6HM4 - chains A and B; structure by X-ray diffraction, 1.77 A resolution.

Chain A:
Name: S-M checkpoint control protein rad4
Organism: Schizosaccharomyces pombe (strain 972 / ATCC 24843)
Reference sequence: P32372 (RAD4_SCHPO); numbering as in UniProt (aligned over 1-186)
Amino-acid sequence (186 residues; numbered 1 to 186; the number before each row is that of its first residue):
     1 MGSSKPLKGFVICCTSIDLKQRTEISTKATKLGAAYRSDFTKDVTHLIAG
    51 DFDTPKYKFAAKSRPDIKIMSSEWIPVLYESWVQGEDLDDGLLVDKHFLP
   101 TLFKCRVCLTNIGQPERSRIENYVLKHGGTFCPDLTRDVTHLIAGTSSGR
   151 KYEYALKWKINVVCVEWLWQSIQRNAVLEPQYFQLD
Not modelled in the structure: 1-4
Modified positions: Cys164 (S-hydroxycysteine; CSO)
Reported in the primary citation:
  - specificity-determining residues: Trp158
  - mutagenesis - K56E: unchanged binding to DNA damage response protein Mdb1 (chain B)

Chain B:
Name: DNA damage response protein Mdb1
Reference sequence: O14079 (MDB1_SCHPO); numbering as in UniProt (aligned over 106-120)
Amino-acid sequence (15 residues; each row starts with the number of its first residue):
   106 GVMTVPNTPQKPNLQ
Not modelled in the structure: 115-120
Modified positions: Thr113 (phosphothreonine; TPO)
Reported in the primary citation:
  - post-translational modification sites: Thr113 (citing earlier work)

Interface between chain A and chain B:
Pairs across the interface (21; chain A residue first):
  Leu109(A) - Thr113(B)
  Thr110(A) - Thr113(B)
  Asn111(A) - Thr113(B)
  Arg117(A) - Asn112(B)  hydrogen bond
  Arg117(A) - Thr113(B)
  Pro133(A) - Asn112(B)
  Asp134(A) - Val110(B)
  Asp134(A) - Pro111(B)
  Asp134(A) - Asn112(B)  hydrogen bond (side chain-backbone)
  Leu135(A) - Thr109(B)
  Leu135(A) - Val110(B)  hydrogen bond (backbone-backbone)
  Arg137(A) - Val107(B)  hydrogen bond (side chain-backbone)
  Arg137(A) - Met108(B)
  Arg150(A) - Val107(B)
  Arg150(A) - Val110(B)
  Lys151(A) - Val110(B)
  Lys151(A) - Asn112(B)
  Lys151(A) - Thr113(B)
  Tyr154(A) - Val107(B)
  Tyr154(A) - Val110(B)  hydrophobic
  Trp158(A) - Val107(B)
Other interface residues (no listed pair), chain A (13 interface residues in all): Thr136
Other interface residues (no listed pair), chain B (8 interface residues in all): Gly106

Overview:
13 residues of chain A face 8 of chain B across their interface, with 4 hydrogen bonds. Among the polar pairs
are Arg117(A)-Asn112(B), Asp134(A)-Asn112(B) and Arg137(A)-Val107(B). From the paper: K56E of chain A leaves
binding to DNA damage response protein Mdb1 (chain B) unchanged; the specificity determinant Trp158(A).
Chain A is S-M checkpoint control protein rad4 (Schizosaccharomyces pombe (strain 972 / ATCC 24843)) and chain
B is DNA damage response protein Mdb1; the structure, Crystal structure of Rad4 BRCT1,2 in complex with a Mdb1
phosphopeptide, was determined by X-ray diffraction (same publication as 6HM3 and 6HM5).
